8TW8 - chains 5 and 1 of the 8 polymer chains in the assembly; structure by electron microscopy, 3.50 A resolution.

Chain 5:
Protein: Replication factor C subunit 5
Source organism: Saccharomyces cerevisiae
UniProtKB: P38251 (RFC5_YEAST); numbering as in UniProt (aligned over 1-354)
Chain sequence (354 residues; each row starts with the number of its first residue):
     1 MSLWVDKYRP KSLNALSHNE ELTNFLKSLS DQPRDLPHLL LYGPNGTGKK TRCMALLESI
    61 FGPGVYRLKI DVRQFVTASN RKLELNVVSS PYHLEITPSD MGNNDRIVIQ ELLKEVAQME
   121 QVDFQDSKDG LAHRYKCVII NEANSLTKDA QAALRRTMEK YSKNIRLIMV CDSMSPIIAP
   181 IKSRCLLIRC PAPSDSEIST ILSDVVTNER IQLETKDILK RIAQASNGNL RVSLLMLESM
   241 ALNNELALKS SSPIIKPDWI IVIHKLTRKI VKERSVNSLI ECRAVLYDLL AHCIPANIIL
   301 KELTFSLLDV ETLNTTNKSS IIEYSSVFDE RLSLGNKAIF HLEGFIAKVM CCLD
Unresolved in the structure: 1-3, 118-132, 354
Residues lining bound ligands:
  - ADP (adenosine-5'-diphosphate): Val5, Tyr8, Arg9, Pro10, Ala15, Leu16, Ser17, His18, Gly46, Thr47, Gly48, Lys49, Lys50, Thr51, Ile201, Leu230, Arg231, Leu234
  - ATP-gamma-S (AGS; phosphothiophosphoric acid-adenylate ester): Arg155, Glu159, Pro180, Arg184
Swiss-Prot annotation at these positions:
  - binding site (ATP): Val5, Ser17, Gly43 to Thr51, Arg231

Chain 1:
Protein: Chromosome transmission fidelity protein 18
Source organism: Saccharomyces cerevisiae
UniProtKB: P49956 (CTF18_YEAST); numbering as in UniProt (aligned over 386-643)
Chain sequence (258 residues; row label = number of the first residue in the row):
   386 NTWASSNKDS PISWFKIVNQ LFRKDPHRDI KEQFYELLNQ VELNGNSDRI LQGCFNIFPY
   446 VKYSDNGIRK PANISDWLFF HDLMYQSMYA HNGELLRYSA LVPLVFFQTF GDIANKDDIR
   506 MKNSEYEQRE LKRANSDIVS LIMRHISVQS PLMASFTDRK SLIFEILPYL DSMISSDFNK
   566 IRNLKLKQAI MEELVQLLKS FQLNLIQNRS EGFDVRGGLT IDPPIDEVVL LNPKHINEVQ
   626 HKRANNLSSL LAKIEENR

Interface between chain 5 and chain 1:
Pairs across the interface - 57 pairs, chain 5 then chain 1:
  Trp4(5) with Met558(1), hydrophobic; Phe586(1), hydrophobic
  Lys7(5) with Gln581(1)
  Arg9(5) with Leu537(1); Met538(1); Phe541(1)
  Lys11(5) with Leu537(1)
  Lys50(5) with Ser540(1); Phe541(1)
  Met54(5) with Ser540(1), hydrogen bond
  Tyr66(5) with Pro536(1)
  Leu68(5) with Ser532(1); Pro536(1)
  Ile70(5) with Ser532(1); Val533(1), hydrophobic
  Asn86(5) with Arg529(1)
  Val88(5) with Ser532(1)
  Asp100(5) with Met528(1)
  Asn141(5) with Ser540(1)
  Glu142(5) with Asp543(1)
  Ser239(5) with Tyr554(1)
  Leu242(5) with Met558(1), hydrophobic
  Glu245(5) with Ile566(1)
  Ile255(5) with Tyr554(1)
  Pro257(5) with Tyr554(1)
  Asp258(5) with Pro553(1); Val614(1)
  Trp259(5) with Phe549(1), hydrogen bond (side chain-backbone)
  Val276(5) with Pro444(1)
  Ile280(5) with Pro444(1); Tyr445(1)
  Asp288(5) with Leu616(1)
  Ala291(5) with Gln513(1); Leu516(1), hydrophobic; Asn520(1), hydrogen bond (backbone-side chain)
  His292(5) with Val613(1)
  Cys293(5) with Asn520(1); Val524(1), hydrophobic; Ile548(1); Val613(1), hydrophobic
  Pro295(5) with Lys545(1)
  Phe328(5) with Ser460(1); Asp461(1)
  Arg331(5) with Asp461(1), salt bridge; Phe464(1)
  Leu334(5) with Gln471(1)
  Lys337(5) with Asp467(1); Glu510(1)
  Phe340(5) with Phe440(1), hydrophobic; Asp467(1); Glu510(1)
  His341(5) with Phe464(1); Asp467(1), salt bridge
  Gly344(5) with Ser460(1)
  Ala347(5) with Pro456(1), hydrophobic
  Cys351(5) with Gly452(1); Arg454(1)
Interface residues without a listed pair, chain 5 (52 interface residues in all): Asp6, Asn45, Glu95, Thr97, Leu235, Glu238, Leu246, Lys256, Val262, Leu279, Tyr287, Ile298, Gly335, Asn336, Lys348
Interface residues without a listed pair, chain 1 (57 interface residues in all): Asp433, Leu436, Tyr448, Asp450, Ile453, Ala457, Leu463, Ser509, Ser521, Ser546, Glu550, Ile551, Leu555, Ser557, Lys565, Leu571, Ile575, Leu582, Asn617

In short:
52 residues of chain 5 face 57 of chain 1 across their interface, with 3 hydrogen bonds and 2 salt bridges.
Polar pairs include Arg331(5)-Asp461(1), His341(5)-Asp467(1) and Met54(5)-Ser540(1). Chain 5 binds ATP-gamma-S
and ADP. Curated annotation (UniProt) lists 12 ATP-binding residues on chain 5.
Chain 5 is Replication factor C subunit 5 and chain 1 is Chromosome transmission fidelity protein 18, both
from Saccharomyces cerevisiae; the structure, Cryo-EM structure of S. cerevisiae Ctf18-RFC-PCNA complex in Apo
state conformation I, was determined by electron microscopy together with 9B8R, 8TW7, 8TW9, 8TWA and 8TWB from
the same study.
